PDB entry 7LUR | X-ray diffraction, 1.95 A resolution | chains A and C of the 4 polymer chains in the assembly

== Chain A ==
Molecule: Immunoglobulin heavy constant gamma 1
Source organism: Homo sapiens
UniProt: P01857 (IGHG1_HUMAN); residues 221-447 here correspond to UniProt positions 104-330 (UniProt number = residue number - 117)
Chain sequence (227 residues; row label = number of the first residue in the row):
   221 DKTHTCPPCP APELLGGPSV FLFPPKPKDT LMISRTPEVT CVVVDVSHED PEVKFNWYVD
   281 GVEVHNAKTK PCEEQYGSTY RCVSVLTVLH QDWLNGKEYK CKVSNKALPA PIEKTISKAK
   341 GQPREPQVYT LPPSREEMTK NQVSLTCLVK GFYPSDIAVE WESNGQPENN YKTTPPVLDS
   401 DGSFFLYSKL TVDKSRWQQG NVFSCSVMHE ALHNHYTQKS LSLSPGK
Not modelled in the structure: 221-236, 444-447
Differences from the reference sequence: engineered mutation Cys292 (Arg175 in P01857), Gly297 (Asn180 in P01857), Cys302 (Val185 in P01857); variant Glu356 (Asp239 in P01857), Met358 (Leu241 in P01857)
Cystine bridges: Cys261-Cys321, Cys292-Cys302, Cys367-Cys425
What the authors report for this chain:
  - mutagenesis - K360E: increased stability in response to pH 5.0
  - mutagenesis - N297G: decreased binding to FcgR (citing earlier work)
  - conformationally variable residues (order/disorder transition): Ala231 to Leu235

== Chain C ==
Molecule: Mini Z domain
Notes: fragment: Mini Z domain Z34C
Chain sequence (34 residues; row label = number of the first residue in the row):
     6 FNMQCQRRFY EALHDPNLNE EQRNAKIKSI RDDC
Cystine bridges: Cys10-Cys39

== Chain A / chain C interface ==
Pairs across the interface (29; chain A residue first):
  Leu251(A) - Gln11(C)  hydrogen bond (backbone-side chain)
  Leu251(A) - Phe14(C)
  Met252(A) - Phe6(C)  hydrophobic
  Met252(A) - Gln11(C)
  Ile253(A) - Cys10(C)
  Ile253(A) - Gln11(C)  hydrogen bond (backbone-side chain)
  Ile253(A) - Phe14(C)  hydrophobic
  Ile253(A) - Arg36(C)
  Ser254(A) - Phe6(C)
  Leu309(A) - Arg36(C)
  His310(A) - Phe14(C)
  His310(A) - Arg36(C)
  Gln311(A) - Leu18(C)
  Gln311(A) - Asn29(C)  hydrogen bond
  Gln311(A) - Ile32(C)
  Leu314(A) - Leu18(C)  hydrophobic
  Asn315(A) - Arg28(C)
  Lys317(A) - Glu25(C)  salt bridge
  Leu432(A) - Tyr15(C)
  His433(A) - Tyr15(C)
  Asn434(A) - Met8(C)
  Asn434(A) - Gln11(C)  hydrogen bond (backbone-side chain)
  Asn434(A) - Arg12(C)
  Asn434(A) - Tyr15(C)
  His435(A) - Gln11(C)
  His435(A) - Phe14(C)
  His435(A) - Tyr15(C)
  His435(A) - Leu18(C)
  Tyr436(A) - Phe6(C)  hydrophobic
Also at the interface, not in a pair above, chain A (16 interface residues in all): Asp312
Also at the interface, not in a pair above, chain C (14 interface residues in all): Ile35

== Summary ==
The interface between chain A and chain C involves 16 residues on one side and 14 on the other; the contacts
include 4 hydrogen bonds and 1 salt bridge. Polar pairs include Lys317(A)-Glu25(C), Leu251(A)-Gln11(C) and
Ile253(A)-Gln11(C). From the paper: K360E of chain A increases stability in response to pH 5.0; conformational
variability at Ala231(A).
Here chain A is Immunoglobulin heavy constant gamma 1 (Homo sapiens) and chain C is Mini Z domain. Entry 7LUR
(Stable Effector Functionless 2 (SEFL2) IgG1 Fc Scaffold Bound to a Minimized Version of the B-domain ...) was
determined by X-ray diffraction, deposited together with 7LUS.
